2KYG - chains B and C of the 3 polymer chains in the assembly; structure by solution NMR.

# Chain B
Molecule: cAMP-dependent protein kinase type II-alpha regulatory subunit
Source organism: Homo sapiens
Reference sequence: P13861 (KAP2_HUMAN); residues 2-44 here correspond to UniProt positions 3-45 (UniProt number = residue number + 1)
Chain sequence (50 residues; each row starts with the number of its first residue; note: 2 numbers in that range are skipped by the numbering (no residue carries them; nothing is unmodelled there); numbers below 1 keep their minus sign (Gly-7 is residue -7)):
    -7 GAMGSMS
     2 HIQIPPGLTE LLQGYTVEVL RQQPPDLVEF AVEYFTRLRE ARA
Sequence notes: expression tag (-7 to -3)
Curated features (UniProtKB/Swiss-Prot):
  - modified residue: Ser-1 (N-acetylserine)

# Chain C
Molecule: Protein CBFA2T1
Source organism: Homo sapiens
Reference sequence: Q06455 (MTG8_HUMAN); residues 585-615 here correspond to UniProt positions 437-467 (UniProt number = residue number - 148)
Chain sequence (38 residues; numbered 578 to 615; the number before each row is that of its first residue):
   578 AMADIGSASG YVPEEIWKKA EEAVNEVKRQ AMTELQKA
Sequence notes: expression tag (578-584)
What the authors report for this chain:
  - contacts within the chain: Val589-Trp594
  - mutagenesis - V604A (Kd = 383 nM): unchanged binding to cAMP-dependent protein kinase type II-alpha regulatory subunit (chain B)
  - mutagenesis - V601A (2 fold): decreased binding to PKA (RIIalpha)
  - mutagenesis - V601A: unchanged growth
  - mutagenesis - V604A (Kd = 383 nM): unchanged binding to PKA (RIIalpha)
  - mutagenesis - W594A, V601A: unchanged stability

# How chain B and chain C interact
Residue-residue contacts (20):
  Ser-1(B) - Met609(C)
  His2(B) - Met609(C)
  Ile3(B) - Met609(C)
  Ile3(B) - Leu612(C)
  Ile5(B) - Lys605(C)
  Thr10(B) - Val601(C)
  Thr10(B) - Lys605(C)
  Leu13(B) - Val601(C)
  Gln14(B) - Trp594(C)
  Gln14(B) - Glu598(C)
  Gln14(B) - Val601(C)
  Thr17(B) - Ala600(C)
  Val18(B) - Val589(C)
  Val18(B) - Ile593(C)
  Val18(B) - Ala597(C)
  Leu21(B) - Ile593(C)
  Leu21(B) - Ala597(C)
  Arg22(B) - Tyr588(C)
  Arg22(B) - Pro590(C)
  Arg22(B) - Ile593(C)
Interface residues without a listed pair, chain B (12 interface residues in all): Leu9
Interface residues without a listed pair, chain C (16 interface residues in all): Lys596, Asn602, Val604, Gln613
The authors on this interface:
  - residue pairs: Ile3(B)-Met609(C), Ile3(B)-Leu612(C), Ile5(B)-Lys605(C), Arg22(B)-Tyr588(C), Trp594(C)-Val18(B), Trp594(C)-Gln14(B), Ala597(C)-Thr17(B) (backbone contact), Glu598(C)-Gln14(B), Val601(C)-Thr10(B) (hydrophobic contact), Val601(C)-Thr17(B) (hydrophobic contact), Val601(C)-Leu13(B) (hydrophobic contact), Val601(C)-Gln14(B) (hydrophobic contact), Lys605(C)-Thr10(B)
  - interface residues, chain B: Leu9(B)
  - interface residues, chain C: Val589(C), Trp594(C), Ala597(C), Lys605(C), Met609(C), Leu612(C), Gln613(C)
  - hot spots on chain C (mutagenesis) - W594A (Kd = 909 nM): decreased binding to cAMP-dependent protein kinase type II-alpha regulatory subunit (chain B)

# In short
12 residues of chain B face 16 of chain C across their interface. The paper describes contacts between Ile3(B)
and Met609(C), Ile3(B) and Leu612(C) and Ile5(B) and Lys605(C) among others; a backbone contact between
Ala597(C) and Thr17(B); hydrophobic contacts between Val601(C) and Thr10(B), Val601(C) and Thr17(B) and
Val601(C) and Leu13(B) among others. From the paper: V601A of chain C reduces binding to PKA (RIIalpha);
interface residues Leu9(B) and Val589(C) among others; 3 substitutions were tested in all.
Chain B is cAMP-dependent protein kinase type II-alpha regulatory subunit and chain C is Protein CBFA2T1, both
from Homo sapiens; the structure, Structure of the AML1-ETO Nervy Domain - PKA(RIIa) complex and its
contribution to AML1-ETO activity, was determined by solution NMR.
